7UZK - chains B and R of the 19 polymer chains in the assembly; structure by electron microscopy, 3.00 A resolution.

# Chain B
Name: ATPase H+-transporting V1 subunit A
Source organism: Rattus norvegicus
UniProtKB: D4A133 (D4A133_RAT); residues 1-617 here = UniProt positions 1-617
Chain sequence (617 residues; numbered 1 to 617; the number before each row is that of its first residue):
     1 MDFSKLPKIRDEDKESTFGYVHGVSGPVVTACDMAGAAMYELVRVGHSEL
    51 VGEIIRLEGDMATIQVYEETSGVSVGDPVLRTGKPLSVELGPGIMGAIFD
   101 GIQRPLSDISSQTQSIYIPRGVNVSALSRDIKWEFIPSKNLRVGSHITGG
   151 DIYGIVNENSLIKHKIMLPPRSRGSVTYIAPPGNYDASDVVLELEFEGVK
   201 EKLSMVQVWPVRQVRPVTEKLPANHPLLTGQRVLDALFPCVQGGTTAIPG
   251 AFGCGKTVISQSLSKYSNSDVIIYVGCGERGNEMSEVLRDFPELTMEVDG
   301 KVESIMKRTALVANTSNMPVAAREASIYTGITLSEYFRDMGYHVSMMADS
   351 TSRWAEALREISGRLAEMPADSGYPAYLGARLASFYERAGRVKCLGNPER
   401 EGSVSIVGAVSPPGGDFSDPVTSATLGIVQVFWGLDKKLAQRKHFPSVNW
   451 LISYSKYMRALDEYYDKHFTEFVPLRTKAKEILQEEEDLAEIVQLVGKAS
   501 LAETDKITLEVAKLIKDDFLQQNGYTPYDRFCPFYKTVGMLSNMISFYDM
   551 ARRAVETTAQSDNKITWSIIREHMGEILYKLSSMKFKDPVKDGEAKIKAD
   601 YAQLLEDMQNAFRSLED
Disordered / not traced: 1-15, 617

# Chain R
Name: Effector SidK
Source organism: Legionella pneumophila
UniProtKB: Q5ZWW6 (Q5ZWW6_LEGPH); numbering as in UniProt (aligned over 1-280)
Chain sequence (280 residues; each row starts with the number of its first residue):
     1 MSFIKVGIKMGGLTSEQYHSQVVGKIGYIARCMQTIDPENNLKKIREDYQ
    51 DVLIWAEKNYRFEEILEASKSGKCPNDLDALSRRSLILQELLRLVSSISP
   101 FKMKLDLIESQYEKMKQHVNLWKSDYHVKLNQLNQLTDYLKNAAPTPKNN
   151 FLRAMTSVLQMQIAQYGITEDNEGINQLFKLGLHLLAMANEKIDEQYHLF
   201 KGYVKDQPEESPFEGILPAEDQKILVKTMIDYAMPKLSSKVLQDKLSALS
   251 SSDVLTKTLLDSIDRIVKENEKLNALSKVK
Disordered / not traced: 1-11, 275-280

# Chain B / chain R interface
Contacting residue pairs - 52 pairs, chain B then chain R:
  Asn-140(B) / Arg-31(R)
  Asn-140(B) / Thr-35(R)  hydrogen bond
  Leu-141(B) / Arg-31(R)
  Arg-142(B) / Gln-34(R)  hydrogen bond
  His-146(B) / Arg-31(R)  hydrogen bond (backbone-side chain)
  His-146(B) / Arg-61(R)
  His-146(B) / Phe-62(R)  hydrogen bond (side chain-backbone)
  Ile-147(B) / Phe-62(R)
  Thr-148(B) / Ser-20(R)  hydrogen bond
  Thr-148(B) / Gln-21(R)  hydrogen bond
  Thr-148(B) / Gly-24(R)
  Gly-149(B) / Gln-21(R)  hydrogen bond (backbone-side chain)
  Arg-173(B) / Glu-16(R)  salt bridge
  Arg-173(B) / Ser-20(R)
  Arg-173(B) / Phe-62(R)
  Arg-173(B) / Leu-66(R)
  Gly-174(B) / Phe-62(R)
  Ser-175(B) / Arg-61(R)
  Ser-175(B) / Phe-62(R)
  Phe-196(B) / Phe-62(R)  hydrophobic
  Phe-196(B) / Glu-63(R)
  Phe-196(B) / Leu-66(R)  hydrophobic
  Glu-197(B) / Glu-63(R)  hydrogen bond (backbone-side chain)
  Val-217(B) / Leu-13(R)
  Asn-224(B) / Lys-123(R)  hydrogen bond
  Glu-297(B) / Ala-189(R)
  Asp-299(B) / Tyr-139(R)
  Asp-299(B) / Lys-148(R)  hydrogen bond (backbone-side chain)
  Asp-299(B) / Leu-186(R)
  Asp-299(B) / Asn-190(R)
  Gly-300(B) / Lys-148(R)
  Gly-300(B) / Leu-186(R)
  Gly-300(B) / Ala-187(R)
  Gly-300(B) / Met-188(R)
  Gly-300(B) / Ala-189(R)
  Gly-300(B) / Asn-190(R)  hydrogen bond (backbone-backbone)
  Leu-395(B) / Leu-13(R)  hydrophobic
  Leu-395(B) / Gln-21(R)
  Gly-396(B) / Gln-21(R)  hydrogen bond (backbone-side chain)
  Asn-397(B) / Gly-24(R)  hydrogen bond (side chain-backbone)
  Asn-397(B) / Lys-25(R)  hydrogen bond (side chain-backbone)
  Asn-397(B) / Tyr-28(R)
  Asn-397(B) / Arg-31(R)
  Pro-398(B) / Tyr-28(R)
  Pro-398(B) / Gln-89(R)
  Glu-399(B) / Lys-25(R)  salt bridge
  Glu-399(B) / Ser-82(R)
  Glu-399(B) / Gln-89(R)  hydrogen bond (backbone-side chain)
  Glu-399(B) / Trp-122(R)
  Arg-400(B) / Trp-122(R)
  Glu-401(B) / Trp-122(R)
  Lys-467(B) / Lys-123(R)  hydrogen bond (side chain-backbone)
Also at the interface, not in a pair above, chain B (34 interface residues in all): Ser-145, Asp-151, Lys-163, Arg-171, Gly-198, Pro-216, Thr-218, Lys-301, Val-590
Also at the interface, not in a pair above, chain R (31 interface residues in all): Gln-17, Val-23, Tyr-60, Leu-86, Asp-138, Lys-192

# Summary
The interface between chain B and chain R involves 34 residues on one side and 31 on the other, with 16
hydrogen bonds and 2 salt bridges. Polar pairs include Arg-173(B)/Glu-16(R), Glu-399(B)/Lys-25(R) and
Asn-140(B)/Thr-35(R).
Chain B is ATPase H+-transporting V1 subunit A (Rattus norvegicus) and chain R is Effector SidK (Legionella
pneumophila); the structure, Rat Kidney V1 complex lacking subunit H with SidK and NCOA7B, State 1, was
determined by electron microscopy.
